PDB entry 4M4H | X-ray diffraction, 1.90 A resolution | chains A and B

== Chain A ==
Name: Insulin
Source organism: Bos taurus
Notes: fragment: insulin a chain
UniProt: P01317 (INS_BOVIN); residues 1-21 here correspond to UniProt positions 85-105 (UniProt number = residue number + 84)
Chain sequence (21 residues; each row starts with the number of its first residue):
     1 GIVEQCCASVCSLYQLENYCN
Disulfide bonds: C6-C11

== Chain B ==
Name: Insulin
Source organism: Bos taurus
Notes: fragment: insulin b chain
UniProt: P01317 (INS_BOVIN); residues 1-30 here correspond to UniProt positions 25-54 (UniProt number = residue number + 24)
Chain sequence (30 residues; numbered 1 to 30; the number before each row is that of its first residue):
     1 FVNQHLCGSHLVEALYLVCGERGFFYTPKA
Disordered / not traced: 30
Ion coordination: Cu ion near H10 (its only coordinating residue here)

== Interface between chain A and chain B ==
Inter-chain disulfides: C7(A)-C7(B), C20(A)-C19(B)
Contacting residue pairs - 33 pairs, chain A then chain B:
  V3(A) - L11(B)  hydrophobic
  V3(A) - Y26(B)
  V3(A) - T27(B)
  V3(A) - P28(B)
  E4(A) - P28(B)
  E4(A) - K29(B)  hydrogen bond (side chain-backbone)
  C6(A) - Q4(B)
  C6(A) - H5(B)
  C6(A) - L6(B)  hydrogen bond (backbone-backbone)
  C6(A) - L11(B)  hydrophobic
  C7(A) - H5(B)  hydrogen bond (backbone-side chain)
  C7(A) - L6(B)  hydrogen bond (backbone-backbone)
  C7(A) - C7(B)  disulfide
  S9(A) - H5(B)
  V10(A) - Q4(B)
  C11(A) - N3(B)
  C11(A) - Q4(B)  hydrogen bond (backbone-backbone)
  L13(A) - F1(B)  hydrophobic
  L13(A) - V18(B)  hydrophobic
  Y14(A) - F1(B)
  L16(A) - L11(B)  hydrophobic
  L16(A) - A14(B)  hydrophobic
  L16(A) - L15(B)
  E17(A) - V18(B)
  Y19(A) - F24(B)
  Y19(A) - F25(B)  hydrogen bond (backbone-backbone)
  C20(A) - C19(B)  disulfide
  C20(A) - R22(B)
  C20(A) - G23(B)
  N21(A) - R22(B)  hydrogen bond (backbone-side chain)
  N21(A) - G23(B)  hydrogen bond (backbone-backbone)
  N21(A) - F24(B)
  N21(A) - F25(B)
Interface residues without a listed pair, chain A (16 interface residues in all): I2, S12
Interface residues without a listed pair, chain B (20 interface residues in all): V2

== Overview ==
Chain A and chain B form an interface of 16 and 20 residues respectively; the contacts include 2 disulfide
bonds and 8 hydrogen bonds. Polar contacts include E4(A)-K29(B), C7(A)-H5(B) and N21(A)-R22(B).
Chain A is Insulin and chain B is Insulin, both from Bos taurus; the structure, Radiation damage study of Cu
T6-insulin - 0.06 MGy, was determined by X-ray diffraction together with 4M4F, 4M4I, 4M4J, 4M4L and 4M4M from
the same study.
